9ITN - chains M and Z of the 16 polymer chains in the assembly; structure by electron microscopy, 3.48 A resolution.

== Chain M ==
Molecule: ATP synthase subunit c
Organism: Chloroflexus aurantiacus J-10-fl
UniProt: A9WGS9 (ATPL_CHLAA); numbering as in UniProt (aligned over 1-76)
Sequence (76 residues; numbered 1 to 76; the number before each row is that of its first residue):
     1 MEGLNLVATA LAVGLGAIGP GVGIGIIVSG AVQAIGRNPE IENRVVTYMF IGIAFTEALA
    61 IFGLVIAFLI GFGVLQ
Not modelled in the structure: 73-76
UniProt features mapped onto this chain:
  - site: Glu-57 (Reversibly protonated during proton transport)

== Chain Z ==
Molecule: ATP synthase subunit a
Organism: Chloroflexus aurantiacus J-10-fl
UniProt: A9WGT0 (A9WGT0_CHLAA); numbering as in UniProt (aligned over 1-312)
Sequence (312 residues; row label = number of the first residue in the row):
     1 MSTRTRNILI IVGALIISIA SRFFLYTGPP HVEVAAEVIF DGIPGFPITN SFVVAIIIDI
    61 FVIALAVAAT RNLQMVPRGL QNVMEFILES LYNLFRNINA KYVATAFPLV ATIFLFVLFG
   121 NWFGLLPGVG SIGVCHEKKE EHAVVDERLA LAAPAAPLSS VAAAEGEEIH DTCAAQGKKL
   181 VPLFRAPAAD LNFTFAIAVI SFVFIEYWGF RALGPGYLKK FFNTNGIMSF VGIIEFISEL
   241 VKPFALAFRL FGNIFAGEVL LVVMAFLVPL LLPLPFYGFE VFVGFIQALI FALLTYAFLN
   301 IAVTGHDEEH AH
Not modelled in the structure: 1-11, 137-168, 305-312
Disulfide bonds: Cys-135/Cys-173

== Chain M / chain Z interface ==
Residue-residue contacts - 22 pairs, chain M then chain Z:
  Thr-47(M) / Leu-94(Z)
  Thr-47(M) / Ile-98(Z)
  Phe-50(M) / Ile-290(Z)
  Phe-50(M) / Leu-293(Z)  hydrophobic
  Ile-51(M) / Leu-294(Z)  hydrophobic
  Ile-51(M) / Ala-297(Z)  hydrophobic
  Ala-54(M) / Arg-249(Z)  hydrogen bond (backbone-side chain)
  Ala-54(M) / Ile-290(Z)  hydrophobic
  Ala-54(M) / Leu-294(Z)  hydrophobic
  Phe-55(M) / Phe-298(Z)  hydrophobic
  Glu-57(M) / Arg-249(Z)
  Ala-58(M) / Ala-245(Z)  hydrophobic
  Ala-58(M) / Arg-249(Z)
  Ile-61(M) / Phe-248(Z)
  Ile-61(M) / Gly-252(Z)
  Phe-62(M) / Val-241(Z)  hydrophobic
  Phe-62(M) / Ala-245(Z)  hydrophobic
  Phe-62(M) / Phe-248(Z)  hydrophobic
  Val-65(M) / Phe-248(Z)  hydrophobic
  Phe-68(M) / Phe-251(Z)  hydrophobic
  Phe-72(M) / Glu-33(Z)
  Phe-72(M) / Ala-35(Z)  hydrophobic
Other interface residues (no listed pair), chain M (14 interface residues in all): Asn-43, Arg-44
Other interface residues (no listed pair), chain Z (18 interface residues in all): Asn-97, Asn-253, Phe-255

== Overview ==
14 residues of chain M face 18 of chain Z across their interface, with 1 hydrogen bond. Its one
hydrogen-bonded contact is Ala-54(M)/Arg-249(Z).
Here chain M is ATP synthase subunit c and chain Z is ATP synthase subunit a, both from Chloroflexus
aurantiacus J-10-fl. Entry 9ITN (Chloroflexus aurantiacus ATP synthase, state 1, focused refinement of FO and
peripheral stalk) was determined by electron microscopy, deposited together with 9ITJ, 9ITK, 9ITL, 9ITM, 9ITO,
9ITP and 11 further entries.
